Entry 7TEB (electron microscopy, 4.23 A resolution (low resolution: residue-level contacts below are approximate; hydrogen-bond / salt-bridge calls are withheld)); this record covers chains D and L of the 8 polymer chains in the assembly.

# Chain D
Protein: Glutamate receptor ionotropic, NMDA 2B
Source organism: Rattus norvegicus
UniProtKB: Q00960 (NMDE2_RAT); residues 27-852 here = UniProt positions 27-852
Chain sequence (883 residues; row label = number of the first residue in the row; numbers below 1 keep their minus sign (Met-30 is residue -30)):
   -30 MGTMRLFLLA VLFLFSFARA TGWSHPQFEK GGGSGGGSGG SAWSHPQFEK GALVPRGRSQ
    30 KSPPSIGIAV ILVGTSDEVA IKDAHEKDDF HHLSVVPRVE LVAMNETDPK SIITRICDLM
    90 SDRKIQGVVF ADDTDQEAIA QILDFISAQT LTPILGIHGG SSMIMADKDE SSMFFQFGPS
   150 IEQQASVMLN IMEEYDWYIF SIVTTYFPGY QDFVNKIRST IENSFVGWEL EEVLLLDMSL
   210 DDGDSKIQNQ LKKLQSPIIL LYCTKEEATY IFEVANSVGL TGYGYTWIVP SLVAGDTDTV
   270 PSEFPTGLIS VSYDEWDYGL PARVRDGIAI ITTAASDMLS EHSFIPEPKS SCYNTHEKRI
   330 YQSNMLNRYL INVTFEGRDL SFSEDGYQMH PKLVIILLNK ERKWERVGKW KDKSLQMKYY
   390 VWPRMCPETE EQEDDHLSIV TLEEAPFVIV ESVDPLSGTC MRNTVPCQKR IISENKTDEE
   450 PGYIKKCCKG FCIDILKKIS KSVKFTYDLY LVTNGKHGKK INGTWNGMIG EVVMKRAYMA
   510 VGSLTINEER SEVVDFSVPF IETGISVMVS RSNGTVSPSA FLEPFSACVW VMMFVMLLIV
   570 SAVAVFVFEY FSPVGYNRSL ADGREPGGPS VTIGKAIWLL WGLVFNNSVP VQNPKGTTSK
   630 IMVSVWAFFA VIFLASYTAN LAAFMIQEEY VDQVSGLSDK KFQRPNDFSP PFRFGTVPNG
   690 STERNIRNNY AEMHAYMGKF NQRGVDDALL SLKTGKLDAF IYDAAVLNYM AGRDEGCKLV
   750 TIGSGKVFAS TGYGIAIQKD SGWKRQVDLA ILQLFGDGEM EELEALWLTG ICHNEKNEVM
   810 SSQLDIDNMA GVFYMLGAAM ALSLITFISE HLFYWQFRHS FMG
Not modelled in the structure: -30 to 33, 395-402, 580-599, 846-852
Differences from the reference sequence: expression tag (-30 to 26); conflict Asp348 (Asn in Q00960), Cys557 (Asp in Q00960), Ser588 (Cys in Q00960), Val600 (Phe in Q00960), Ser838 (Cys in Q00960), Ser849 (Cys in Q00960)
Swiss-Prot annotation at these positions:
  - region: Lys604 to Pro623 (Pore-forming)
  - binding site (Zn(2+)): His127, Glu284
  - binding site (L-glutamate): Thr514, Arg519, Ser690, Thr691, Asp732
  - site: Asn615 (Functional determinant of NMDA receptors)
  - glycosylation (N-linked (GlcNAc...) asparagine): Asn74, Asn341, Asn444, Asn491, Asn542, Asn688
Disulfides: Cys429-Cys456, Cys436-Cys457, Cys746-Cys801
Reported in the primary citation:
  - allosteric site: Tyr282 (from molecular simulation)

# Chain L
Protein: Fab2 light chain
Source organism: Mus musculus
Chain sequence (213 residues; row label = number of the first residue in the row):
     1 DIQMTQSPSS LSASLGGKVT ITCKASQDIN KYIAWYQHKP GKGPRLLIHY TSSLQPGIPS
    61 RFSGSGSGRD YSFSISNLEP EDIATYYCLQ YDNLYTFGGG TKLEIKRADA APTVSIFPPS
   121 SEQLTSGGAS VVCFLNNFYP KDINVKWKID GSERQNGVLN SWTDQDSKDS TYSMSSTLTL
   181 TKDEYERHNS YTCEATHKTS TSPIVKSFNR NES
Not modelled in the structure: 107-213
Disulfides: Cys23-Cys88

# Interface between chain D and chain L
Contacting residue pairs (9; chain D residue first):
  Ser34(D) - Tyr32(L)
  Ser34(D) - Asp92(L)
  His60(D) - Leu94(L)
  Arg67(D) - Tyr32(L)
  Arg67(D) - Tyr50(L)
  Arg67(D) - Tyr91(L)
  Glu69(D) - Tyr50(L)
  Arg92(D) - Tyr50(L)
  Lys93(D) - Asn30(L)
Interface residues without a listed pair, chain D (7 interface residues in all): Val64

# In short
Chain D and chain L form an interface of 7 and 6 residues respectively. UniProt lists Zn2+-binding residues
His127(D) and Glu284(D) and 5 L-glutamate-binding residues on chain D. From the paper: an allosteric site at
Tyr282(D).
Here chain D is Glutamate receptor ionotropic, NMDA 2B (Rattus norvegicus) and chain L is Fab2 light chain
(Mus musculus). Entry 7TEB (Cryo-EM structure of GluN1b-2B NMDAR complexed to Fab2 non-active1-like) was
determined by electron microscopy together with 7TE4, 7TE9 and 7TEE from the same study.
